PDB entry 4DC3 | X-ray diffraction, 2.40 A resolution | chain A

Chain A:
Molecule: Adenosine kinase
From: Schistosoma mansoni
Notes: EC 2.7.1.20
Reference sequence: G4V7G8 (G4V7G8_SCHMA); residue numbers follow UniProt; this construct covers 1-352
Amino-acid sequence (372 residues; row label = number of the first residue in the row; numbers below 1 keep their minus sign (Met-19 is residue -19)):
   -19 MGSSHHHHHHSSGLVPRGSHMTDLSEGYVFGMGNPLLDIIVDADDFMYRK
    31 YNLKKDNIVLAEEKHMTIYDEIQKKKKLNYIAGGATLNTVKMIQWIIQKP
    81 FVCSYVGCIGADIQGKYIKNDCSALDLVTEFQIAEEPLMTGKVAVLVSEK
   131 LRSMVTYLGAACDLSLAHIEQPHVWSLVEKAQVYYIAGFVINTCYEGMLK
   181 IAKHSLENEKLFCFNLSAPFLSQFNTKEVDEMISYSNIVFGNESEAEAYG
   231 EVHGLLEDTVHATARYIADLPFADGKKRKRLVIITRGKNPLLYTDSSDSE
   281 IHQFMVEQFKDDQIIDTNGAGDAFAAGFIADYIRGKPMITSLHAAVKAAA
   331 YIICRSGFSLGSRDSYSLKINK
Not modelled in the structure: -19 to 3, 129-131, 297-298, 348-352
Construct notes: expression tag (-19 to 0); conflict Thr2 (His in G4V7G8)
Residues lining bound ligands: adenosine (ADN): Asn14, Leu16, Asp18, Ile38, Leu40, Gly63, Gly64, Ala65, Asn68, Val123, Met134, Thr136, Leu138, Phe169, Gly299, Asp302

Summary:
Chain A binds adenosine.
Chain A is Adenosine kinase (Schistosoma mansoni); the structure, Adenosine kinase from Schistosoma mansoni in
complex with 2-fluoroadenosine, was determined by X-ray diffraction (same publication as 3VAQ, 3VAS, 3UQ6 and
3UQ9).
